PDB entry 6N1W | electron microscopy, 4.20 A resolution (low resolution: residue-level contacts below are approximate; hydrogen-bond / salt-bridge calls are withheld) | chains d and h of the 24 polymer chains in the assembly

== Chain d ==
Molecule: Envelope glycoprotein gp41
From: Human immunodeficiency virus 1
UniProt: Q2N0S7 (Q2N0S7_9HIV1); residues 512-664 here correspond to UniProt positions 509-661 (UniProt number = residue number - 3)
Chain sequence (153 residues; row label = number of the first residue in the row):
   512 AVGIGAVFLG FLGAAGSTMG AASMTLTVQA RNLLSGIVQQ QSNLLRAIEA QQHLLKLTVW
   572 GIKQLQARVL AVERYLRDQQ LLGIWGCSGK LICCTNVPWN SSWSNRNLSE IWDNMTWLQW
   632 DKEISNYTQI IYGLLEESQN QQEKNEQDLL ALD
Not modelled in the structure: 548-568
Differences from the reference sequence: conflict Cys605 (Thr602 in Q2N0S7)
Disulfides: Cys598-Cys604

== Chain h ==
Molecule: DFPH-a.15 heavy chain
From: Macaca mulatta
Chain sequence (224 residues; each row starts with the number of its first residue; a row labelled like 31A-31B holds insertion residues (31A, then the next letters in order)):
     1 QVQLQVSGPG VVRPSETLSL TCEVSSGSTS R
31A-31B DF
    32 FYWSWVRQTP GKGLEWIGGM Y
   52A S
    53 NSEETNHNPS LKSRVIISKD TSKNEFSLRL
82A-82C TSV
    83 TAADTAVYFC SSRAKIYY
100A-100I SASYSGGRI
   101 DVWGPGLLVT VSSASTKGPS VFPLAPSSES TAALGCLVKD YFPEPVTVSW NSGSLTSGVH
   161 TFPAVLQSSG LYSLSSVVTV PSSSLGTQTY VCNVNHKPSN TKVDKRVEI
Not modelled in the structure: 113-209
Disulfides: Cys22-Cys92

== Interface between chain d and chain h ==
Contacting residue pairs (29):
  Ala512(d) with Arg100H(h)
  Gly514(d) with Arg95(h); Arg100H(h)
  Ile515(d) with Phe31B(h); Arg95(h); Lys97(h)
  Gly516(d) with Phe31B(h); Arg95(h); Ala96(h); Lys97(h)
  Ala517(d) with Phe31B(h); Ala96(h); Lys97(h)
  Val518(d) with Asp31A(h); Phe32(h); Ala96(h); Lys97(h); Ile98(h); Tyr99(h)
  Phe519(d) with Thr29(h); Arg31(h); Asp31A(h); Phe31B(h); Tyr99(h)
  Leu520(d) with Tyr99(h); Tyr100(h)
  Val539(d) with Tyr100(h); Ser100A(h)
  Arg542(d) with Ser100A(h)
Also at the interface, not in a pair above, chain h (14 interface residues in all): Tyr52

== Summary ==
10 residues of chain d and 14 residues of chain h are in contact.
Chain d is Envelope glycoprotein gp41 (Human immunodeficiency virus 1) and chain h is DFPH-a.15 heavy chain
(Macaca mulatta); the structure, Cryo-EM structure at 4.2 A resolution of vaccine-elicited antibody DFPH-a.15
in complex with HIV-1 Env BG505 ..., was determined by electron microscopy, deposited together with 6MPH,
6MQC, 6MQE, 6MQM, 6MQR, 6N16 and 4 further entries.
